PDB entry 2PR3 | X-ray diffraction, 1.50 A resolution | chains A and B

# Chain A
Protein: Coagulation factor X, heavy chain
Source organism: Homo sapiens
Notes: EC 3.4.21.6; fragment: heavy chain
UniProtKB: P00742 (FA10_HUMAN); the construct lacks a stretch of the UniProt sequence and is renumbered around it, so the offset changes along the chain: 16-61 = UniProt 235-280; 62-123 = UniProt 282-343; 124-130 = UniProt 345-351; 131-145 = UniProt 354-368; 4 more segments
Amino-acid sequence (234 residues; numbered 16 to 244 plus 7 insertion-coded residues; 2 numbers in that range are skipped by the numbering (no residue carries them; nothing is unmodelled there); the number before each row is that of its first residue; a row labelled like 131A-131B holds insertion residues (131A, then the next letters in order)):
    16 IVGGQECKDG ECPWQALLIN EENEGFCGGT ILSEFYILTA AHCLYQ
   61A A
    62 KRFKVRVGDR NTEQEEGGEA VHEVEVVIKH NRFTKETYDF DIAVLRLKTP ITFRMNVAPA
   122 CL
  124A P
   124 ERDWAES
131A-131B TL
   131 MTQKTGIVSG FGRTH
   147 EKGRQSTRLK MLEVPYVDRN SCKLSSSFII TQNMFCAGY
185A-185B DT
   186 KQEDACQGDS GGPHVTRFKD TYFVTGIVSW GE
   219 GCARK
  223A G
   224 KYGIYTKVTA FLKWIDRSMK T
Disulfides: Cys22-Cys27, Cys42-Cys58, Cys168-Cys182, Cys191-Cys220
Metal / ion sites: Ca2+ site 1: Asp70, Asn72, Gln75, Glu80; Ca2+ site 2: Tyr185, Asp185A, Arg222, Lys224
Ligand contacts: 237 ((2R,4R)-n~1~-(4-chlorophenyl)-n~2~-[3-fluoro-2'-(methylsulfonyl)biphenyl-4-yl]-4-methoxypyrrolidine-1,2-dicarboxamide): Lys96, Glu97, Thr98, Tyr99, Phe174, Asp189, Ala190, Cys191, Gln192, Ser195, Val213, Ser214, Trp215, Gly216, Glu217, Gly219, Cys220, Gly226, Ile227, Tyr228
Swiss-Prot annotation at these positions:
  - active site (Charge relay system): His57, Asp102, Ser195

# Chain B
Protein: Coagulation factor X, light chain
Source organism: Homo sapiens
Notes: EC 3.4.21.6; fragment: light chain
UniProtKB: P00742 (FA10_HUMAN); residues 0-50 here correspond to UniProt positions 128-178 (UniProt number = residue number + 128)
Amino-acid sequence (51 residues; each row starts with the number of its first residue; numbering starts at 0):
     0 LCSLDNGDCD QFCHEEQNSV VCSCARGYTL ADNGKACIPT GPYPCGKQTL E
Not modelled in the structure: 0
Disulfides: Cys1-Cys12, Cys8-Cys21, Cys23-Cys36

# How chain A and chain B interact
Pairs across the interface (47; chain A residue first):
  Gly25(A) - Gln47(B)
  Gly25(A) - Thr48(B)  hydrogen bond (backbone-backbone)
  Glu26(A) - Gln47(B)  hydrogen bond (backbone-side chain)
  Pro28(A) - Lys46(B)
  Trp29(A) - Gly45(B)
  Trp29(A) - Lys46(B)
  Ser48(A) - Arg25(B)
  Phe114(A) - Tyr42(B)  hydrophobic
  Arg115(A) - Tyr42(B)
  Arg115(A) - Thr48(B)
  Met116(A) - Tyr42(B)
  Met116(A) - Thr48(B)  hydrogen bond
  Met116(A) - Leu49(B)
  Met116(A) - Glu50(B)  hydrogen bond (side chain-backbone)
  Asn117(A) - Thr48(B)  hydrogen bond (backbone-side chain)
  Ala119(A) - Thr48(B)
  Pro120(A) - Tyr42(B)
  Pro120(A) - Cys44(B)
  Pro120(A) - Gly45(B)  hydrogen bond (backbone-backbone)
  Ala121(A) - Cys44(B)
  Ala121(A) - Gly45(B)
  Cys122(A) - Cys44(B)  disulfide
  Cys122(A) - Gly45(B)  hydrogen bond (side chain-backbone)
  Leu123(A) - Phe11(B)
  Glu124(A) - Phe11(B)
  Glu124(A) - His13(B)  salt bridge
  Pro124A(A) - Phe11(B)  hydrophobic
  Trp127(A) - Asn5(B)  hydrogen bond
  Trp127(A) - Gln10(B)  hydrogen bond (side chain-backbone)
  Trp127(A) - Phe11(B)  hydrophobic
  Trp127(A) - Cys12(B)
  Thr131A(A) - Asn5(B)
  Phe203(A) - Asn5(B)
  Phe203(A) - Asp9(B)
  Lys204(A) - Asp4(B)  salt bridge
  Lys204(A) - Cys8(B)
  Lys204(A) - Asp9(B)
  Lys204(A) - Lys46(B)
  Asp205(A) - Gly45(B)
  Asp205(A) - Lys46(B)  hydrogen bond (backbone-side chain)
  Thr206(A) - Gly45(B)
  Thr206(A) - Lys46(B)  hydrogen bond
  Tyr207(A) - Gly45(B)  hydrogen bond (backbone-backbone)
  Tyr207(A) - Gln47(B)
  Phe208(A) - Gln10(B)
  Phe208(A) - Phe11(B)  hydrophobic
  Met242(A) - Arg25(B)
Other interface residues (no listed pair), chain A (27 interface residues in all): Asp24, Val118
Other interface residues (no listed pair), chain B (21 interface residues in all): Ser22, Ala24, Tyr27, Pro43
Disulfides between the chains: Cys122(A)-Cys44(B)

# Summary
27 residues of chain A and 21 residues of chain B are in contact; the contacts include 1 disulfide bond, 12
hydrogen bonds and 2 salt bridges. Among the polar pairs are Glu124(A)-His13(B), Lys204(A)-Asp4(B) and
Glu26(A)-Gln47(B). Ligands of chain A: compound 237.
Here chain A is Coagulation factor X, heavy chain and chain B is Coagulation factor X, light chain, both from
Homo sapiens. Entry 2PR3 (Factor XA inhibitor) was determined by X-ray diffraction.
